PDB entry 4QDC | X-ray diffraction, 1.90 A resolution | chain A

Chain A:
Protein: 3-ketosteroid 9alpha-hydroxylase oxygenase
From: Rhodococcus rhodochrous
UniProtKB: F1CMY8 (F1CMY8_RHORH); numbering as in UniProt (aligned over 1-390)
Chain sequence (390 residues; numbered 1 to 390; the number before each row is that of its first residue):
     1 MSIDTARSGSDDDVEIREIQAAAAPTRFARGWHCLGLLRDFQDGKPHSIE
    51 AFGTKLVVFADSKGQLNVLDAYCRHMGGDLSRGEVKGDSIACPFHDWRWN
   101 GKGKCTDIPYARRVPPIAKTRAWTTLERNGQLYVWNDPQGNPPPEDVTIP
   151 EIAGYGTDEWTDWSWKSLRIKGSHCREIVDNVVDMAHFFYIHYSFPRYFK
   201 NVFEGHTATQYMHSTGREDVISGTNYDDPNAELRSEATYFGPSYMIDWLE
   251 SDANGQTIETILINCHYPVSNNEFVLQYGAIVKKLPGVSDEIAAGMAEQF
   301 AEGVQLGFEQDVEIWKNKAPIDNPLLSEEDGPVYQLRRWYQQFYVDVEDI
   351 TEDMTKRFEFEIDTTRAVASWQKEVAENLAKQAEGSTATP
Disordered / not traced: 1-14, 384-390
Curated features (UniProtKB/Swiss-Prot):
  - binding site ([2Fe-2S] cluster): Cys73, His75, Cys92, His95
  - binding site (Fe cation): Asn181, His187, His192, Asp311
Metal / ion sites: 2Fe-2S cluster Fe: Cys73, His75, Cys92, His95; Fe ion: His187, His192, Asp311
Small-molecule neighbours:
  - 4-androstene-3-17-dione (ASD): Asn181, Val182, Phe188, His192, Ser194, Gln210, Met212, Ser214, Thr224, Leu233, Ser235, Ala237, Met245, Asp247, Leu262, Asn264, Phe300, Val304, Phe308
  - 2Fe-2S cluster (FES): Cys73, His75, Met76, Gly77, Gly78, Cys92, Phe94, His95, Asp96, Trp97
Reported in the primary citation:
  - Fe ion coordination: His187, His192, Asp311
  - conformationally variable residues (helix shift, loop rearrangement, side-chain flip): Asn181, His187, His192, Gly216 to Ala231, Phe300, Asp311
  - contacts within the chain: Tyr226-Ile258, Tyr226-Thr260 (hydrogen bond)
  - binding site for 4-androstene-3-17-dione: Val182, Gln210, Tyr239, Met245, Phe300, Phe308

Overview:
Bound to chain A: 2Fe-2S cluster and 4-androstene-3-17-dione. The 2Fe-2S cluster Fe site is built by Cys73,
His75, Cys92 and His95. From UniProt: 4 [2Fe-2S] cluster-binding residues and 4 Fe cation-binding residues.
From the paper: a binding site for 4-androstene-3-17-dione at Val182, Gln210 and Tyr239 among others; Fe ion
coordination by His187, His192 and Asp311.
Chain A is 3-ketosteroid 9alpha-hydroxylase oxygenase (Rhodococcus rhodochrous); the structure, Crystal
structure of 3-ketosteroid-9-alpha-hydroxylase 5 (KshA5) from R. rhodochrous in complex with FE2/S2
(INORGANIC) CLUSTER, was determined by X-ray diffraction together with 4QCK, 4QDD and 4QDF from the same
study.
